PDB entry 6RHZ | electron microscopy, 3.20 A resolution | chains B and D of the 11 polymer chains in the assembly

== Chain B ==
Molecule: Photosystem I P700 chlorophyll a apoprotein A2
Organism: Dunaliella salina
Notes: EC 1.97.1.12
Reference sequence: D0FXZ0 (D0FXZ0_DUNSA); residue numbers follow UniProt; this construct covers 6-735
Amino-acid sequence (730 residues; numbered 6 to 735; the number before each row is that of its first residue):
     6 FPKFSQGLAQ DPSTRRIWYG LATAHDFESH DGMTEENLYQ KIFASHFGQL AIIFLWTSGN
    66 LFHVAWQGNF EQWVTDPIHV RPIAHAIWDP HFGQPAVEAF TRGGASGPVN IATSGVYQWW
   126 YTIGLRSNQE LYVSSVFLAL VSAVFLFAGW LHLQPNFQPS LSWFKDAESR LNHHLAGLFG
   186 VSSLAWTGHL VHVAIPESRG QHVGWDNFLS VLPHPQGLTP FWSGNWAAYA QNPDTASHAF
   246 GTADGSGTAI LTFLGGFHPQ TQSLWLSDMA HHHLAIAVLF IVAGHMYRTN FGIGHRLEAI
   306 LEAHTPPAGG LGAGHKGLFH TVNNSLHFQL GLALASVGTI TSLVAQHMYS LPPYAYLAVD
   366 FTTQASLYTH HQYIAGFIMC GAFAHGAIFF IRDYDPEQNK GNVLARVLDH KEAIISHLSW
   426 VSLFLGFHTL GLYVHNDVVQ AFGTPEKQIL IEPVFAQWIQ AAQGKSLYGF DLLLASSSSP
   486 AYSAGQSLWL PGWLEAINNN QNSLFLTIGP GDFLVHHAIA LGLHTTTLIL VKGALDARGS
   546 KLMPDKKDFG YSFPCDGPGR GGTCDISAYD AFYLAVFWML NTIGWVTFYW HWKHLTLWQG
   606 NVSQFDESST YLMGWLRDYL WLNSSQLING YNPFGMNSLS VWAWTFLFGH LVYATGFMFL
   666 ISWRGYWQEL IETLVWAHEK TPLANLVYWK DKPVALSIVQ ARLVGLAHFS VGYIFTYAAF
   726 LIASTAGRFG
Ion coordination: chlorophyll a Mg near Asp94 (its only coordinating residue here); 4Fe-4S cluster Fe: Cys560, Cys569 (shared with 2 residues of chain A)
Ligand contacts:
  - beta-carotene (BCR), molecule 1: Leu55, Ile58, Phe59, Phe150, Gly182, Leu183, Val186, Ser187
  - beta-carotene (BCR), molecule 2: Leu66, Trp124, Trp125, Ser139, Phe142, Leu143, Trp210
  - beta-carotene (BCR), molecule 3: Leu189, Leu223, Phe226, Leu279, Val283, Ile286, Val287, His290, Ile298
  - beta-carotene (BCR), molecule 4: Phe333, Gly336, Leu337, Ala340, Thr344, Met384, Ala387, Phe388, Gly391, Phe394, Phe395
  - beta-carotene (BCR), molecule 5: Phe388, Val412, Val536, Leu540
  - beta-carotene (BCR), molecule 6: Phe429, His433, Leu437, Ile454, Ile456, Phe518, His522
  - beta-carotene (BCR), molecule 7: Trp649, Thr650, Phe653, Trp672, Ile676, Phe720
  - chlorophyll a isomer (CL0): Leu621, Leu625, Trp626
  - chlorophyll a (CLA), molecule 1: Phe9, Gly25, Leu26, Ala29, His30, Phe32, His35, Lys46, Ser50, Gly53, Gln54, Ile57
  - chlorophyll a (CLA), molecule 2: Thr19, Ile22, Trp23, Ile676, His683, Val692, Tyr693, Trp694, Lys695, Asp696, Pro698, Val699
  - chlorophyll a (CLA), molecule 3: Trp23, Phe653, Leu656, Val657, Thr660, Met663, Phe664, Leu701, Val709, Ala712, His713, Val716
  - chlorophyll a (CLA), molecule 4: Leu26, Ala27, Thr28, Ala29, His30, Asp31, His51, His332, Leu335, Leu339, Phe382, Ile383, Cys385, Gly386, His390, Ile393, Arg397, Tyr556, Tyr574, Phe577, Leu708, Val716, Phe720
  - chlorophyll a (CLA), molecule 5: His30, Phe32, Tyr44, Ile47, Ser50, His51, Gln54, Leu55, Ile58, Phe169, Arg175, Leu183, Phe184, Leu331, His332, Gln334, Leu335, Ala338, Leu339, Val342
  - chlorophyll a (CLA), molecule 6: His30, Gln54, Ile57, Ile58, Trp61, Ile379, Phe382, Ile383
  - chlorophyll a (CLA), molecule 7: Phe48, Phe52, Val149, Phe150, Ala153, Leu156, His157, Phe162, Pro164, Trp168
  - chlorophyll a (CLA), molecule 8: Phe48, His51, Phe52, Leu55, Trp124, Trp168, Phe169, Asp171, Ser174, Arg175, His178, His179, Gly182, Leu183, Phe184, Tyr359
  - chlorophyll a (CLA), molecule 9: Ile57, Trp61, Asn65, His68, Ala89, His90, Asn115, Ile116, Ala117, Thr118, Ser119, Val121, Val646, Trp647, Phe720
  - chlorophyll a (CLA), molecule 10: Ile58, Trp61, Thr62, Ser119, Gly120, Val121, Trp124, Val186, Ser187, Ala190, Val342, Ile345, Thr346, Val349, Met353, Tyr359, Leu372, His375, His376, Ile379, Ile383
  - chlorophyll a (CLA), molecule 11: Leu60, Trp61, Ser63, Gly64, Phe67, His68, Trp71, Gln72, His90, Ala91
  - chlorophyll a (CLA), molecule 12: Trp61, Asn65, Thr118, Ser119, Ser371, Leu372, Thr374, His375, Tyr378, Ile379, Phe382, Trp647, Ile719, Phe720, Tyr722, Ala723, Leu726, Ile727
  - chlorophyll a (CLA), molecule 13: His90, Ala91, Ile92, Trp93, Asp94, His96, Phe97, Phe105, Asn115, Ser645, Val646, Trp649
  - chlorophyll a (CLA), molecule 14: Trp93, Pro95, His96
  - chlorophyll a (CLA), molecule 15: Trp124, Thr127, Ile128, Leu183, Phe184, Ser187, Ser188, Trp191, Leu195, Met274, His277, His278, Ile281, Ile345, Leu348, Val349, His352, Met353, Pro358, Tyr359
  - chlorophyll a (CLA), molecule 16: Ile128, Gly129, Leu130, Glu135, Val138, Ser139, Phe142, Val146, Phe150, Ser187, Ala190, Trp191, Gly193, His194, His197, Val198, Val208, Gly209, Trp210, Phe213
  - chlorophyll a (CLA), molecule 17: Trp168, Asp171, Ser174, His178, Thr294, Asn295
  - chlorophyll a (CLA), molecule 18: Ala172, Arg175, Leu176, His179, Leu180, Phe184, Leu302, Leu306, Phe324, Val327, Asn328, Leu337, Ala338, Ser341, Val342, Ile345
  - chlorophyll a (CLA), molecule 19: Leu176, Leu180, Phe184, Leu284, Phe285, Ala288, Met291, Tyr292, Leu302, Ile305
  - chlorophyll a (CLA), molecule 20: Asn177, His178, Ala181, Gly182, Val186, Ile286, His290, Tyr292, Thr294, Phe296, Ile298
  - chlorophyll a (CLA), molecule 21: Leu189, Ala190, Thr192, Gly193, Val196, His197, Phe213, Leu214, Val216, Leu217, Pro218, His219, Gly222, Leu223, Trp227, Tyr234, Ile255, Leu256, Leu279
  - chlorophyll a (CLA), molecule 22: Phe226, Trp231, Ala232, Ala235, Leu256, Phe258, His276, Leu279, Ala280, Val283, Leu493
  - chlorophyll a (CLA), molecule 23: Thr257, Phe258, Gly260, Gly261, Leu269, Asp273, Met274, His276, His277, Ala280, Ile281, Leu284, His352, Leu356, Trp494, Trp498
  - chlorophyll a (CLA), molecule 24: Leu284, Val287, Met291, His300, Ala304, Ile305, Ala308, His309
  - chlorophyll a (CLA), molecule 25: Val287, Ala288, His290, Met291, Ile298, Gly299, His300
  - chlorophyll a (CLA), molecule 26: Ile305, Leu306, His309, Leu316, His320, Leu323, Val327, Phe333, Val408, Leu409, Val412
  - chlorophyll a (CLA), molecule 27: Ala308, His309, Thr310, Pro311, Pro312, Gly315, Leu316
  - chlorophyll a (CLA), molecule 28: Gly315, Leu316, Val408, Arg411, Val412, His415, Ala418, Ile419, His422
  - chlorophyll a (CLA), molecule 29: Leu337, Ala340, Ser341, Thr344, Leu348, Gln351, His352, Tyr354, Ser355, Leu356, Leu509, Phe510
  - chlorophyll a (CLA), molecule 30: Thr344, Ser347, Leu348, Gln351, Gln377, Gly381, Met384, Phe388, Leu528, Thr531, Thr532, Leu535, Met584, Thr587, Ile588
  - chlorophyll a (CLA), molecule 31: Gln351, Tyr354, Tyr373, Phe460, Ala461, Trp463, Ile464, Gln465, Phe510, Leu511, Ile513, His521, Ile524, Val591, Tyr594, Trp595, Lys598
  - chlorophyll a (CLA), molecule 32: Ala418, His422, Trp425
  - chlorophyll a (CLA), molecule 33: Ser421, His422, Ser424, Trp425, Leu428, Phe432
  - chlorophyll a (CLA), molecule 34: His422, Leu423, Trp425, Val426, Ala525, Leu528, His529, Thr532
  - chlorophyll a (CLA), molecule 35: Ser424, Ser427, Leu428, Gly431, Phe432, Leu435, Leu526, Thr530, Leu533, Ile534, Leu579, Phe582, Trp583
  - chlorophyll a (CLA), molecule 36: Trp425, Leu428, Phe429, Phe432, His433
  - chlorophyll a (CLA), molecule 37: Trp425, Val426, Phe429, Leu430, Glu457, Pro458, Val459, Phe460, Ala461, Phe518, His521, His522, Ala525, His529
  - chlorophyll a (CLA), molecule 38: Phe432, His433, Gly436, Leu437, Val439, His440, Val443, Phe447, Lys452, Ile454
  - chlorophyll a (CLA), molecule 39: Thr434, Leu435, Tyr438, Val520, Ala523, Leu526, Asn586, Trp590, Phe593, Leu617, Trp620, Leu625, Ser629, Ile633, Phe651, His655, Tyr658, Phe714, Tyr718, Thr721, Tyr722, Phe725
  - chlorophyll a (CLA), molecule 40: Leu435, Val439, Asp442, Leu526, Phe582, Trp583, Asn586, Trp590, Leu617, Leu621, Tyr658, Phe714
  - chlorophyll a (CLA), molecule 41: Val459, Phe460, Trp463
  - chlorophyll a (CLA), molecule 42: Trp463, Ile464, Ala467, Gln468, Leu478, Leu479, Trp494, Trp498, Phe510
  - chlorophyll a (CLA), molecule 43: Leu478, Pro485, Ala486, Ala489, Gly490, Leu493, Trp494
  - chlorophyll a (CLA), molecule 44: Trp649, Leu652, Phe653, His655, Leu656, Tyr658, Ala659
  - chlorophyll a (CLA), molecule 45: Leu656, Ala659, Thr660, Phe662, Met663, Ile666, Tyr671, Trp672, Leu675
  - chlorophyll a (CLA), molecule 46: Leu679, Ala682, His683, Thr686, Ala689, Val692
  - chlorophyll a (CLA), molecule 47: Trp681, Lys685, Thr686, Pro687
  - phylloquinone (PQN): Trp23, Met663, Phe664, Ser667, Trp668, Arg669, Trp672, Ala700, Leu701, Ser702, Ala706
  - 4Fe-4S cluster (SF4): Pro559, Cys560, Gly562, Pro563, Thr568, Cys569, Trp668, Ile703

== Chain D ==
Molecule: Photosystem I reaction center subunit II, PsaD
Organism: Dunaliella salina
Amino-acid sequence (141 residues; row label = number of the first residue in the row):
    69 PWKQPELDPD TPSPIFGGST GGLLRKAQVE EFYVITWESP KEQIFEMPTG GAAIMRKGPN
   129 LLKFARKEQC MALTTQLRSK FRQTPCFYRV YADGKVQYLH PKDGVYPEKV NAGRVGVNQN
   189 MRSIGKNVDP IKVVKFTGSE P

== How chain B and chain D interact ==
Residue-residue contacts (20):
  Thr39(B) - Lys203(D)
  Glu40(B) - Lys203(D)
  Ile396(B) - Pro198(D)
  Arg397(B) - Ile199(D)
  Asp398(B) - Ile199(D)
  Tyr399(B) - Ile199(D)
  Asp400(B) - Lys200(D)  salt bridge
  Pro401(B) - Asp197(D)
  Glu402(B) - Lys200(D)  salt bridge
  Arg543(B) - Asp197(D)  salt bridge
  Asp550(B) - Ile192(D)
  Lys552(B) - Asp197(D)  salt bridge
  Lys552(B) - Pro198(D)
  Asp553(B) - Asn195(D)
  Asp553(B) - Ser207(D)
  Trp681(B) - Thr88(D)
  Glu684(B) - Leu92(D)
  Glu684(B) - Arg93(D)  hydrogen bond (side chain-backbone)
  Tyr693(B) - Arg93(D)
  Lys697(B) - Glu98(D)  salt bridge
Other interface residues (no listed pair), chain B (19 interface residues in all): Met38, Val680
Other interface residues (no listed pair), chain D (15 interface residues in all): Lys94, Val196, Glu208

== Summary ==
19 residues of chain B face 15 of chain D across their interface, with 1 hydrogen bond and 5 salt bridges.
Among the polar pairs are Asp400(B)-Lys200(D), Glu402(B)-Lys200(D) and Arg543(B)-Asp197(D).
Here chain B is Photosystem I P700 chlorophyll a apoprotein A2 and chain D is Photosystem I reaction center
subunit II, PsaD, both from Dunaliella salina. Entry 6RHZ (Structure of a minimal photosystem I from a green
alga) was determined by electron microscopy (same publication as 6QPH).
